PDB entry 6Z46 | X-ray diffraction, 3.70 A resolution | chains A and I of the 28 polymer chains in the assembly

# Chain A
Name: Proteasome subunit alpha
Source organism: Sulfolobus acidocaldarius
Notes: EC 3.4.25.1
UniProt: A0A0U3GK31 (A0A0U3GK31_9CREN); numbering as in UniProt (aligned over 1-242)
Sequence (242 residues; row label = number of the first residue in the row):
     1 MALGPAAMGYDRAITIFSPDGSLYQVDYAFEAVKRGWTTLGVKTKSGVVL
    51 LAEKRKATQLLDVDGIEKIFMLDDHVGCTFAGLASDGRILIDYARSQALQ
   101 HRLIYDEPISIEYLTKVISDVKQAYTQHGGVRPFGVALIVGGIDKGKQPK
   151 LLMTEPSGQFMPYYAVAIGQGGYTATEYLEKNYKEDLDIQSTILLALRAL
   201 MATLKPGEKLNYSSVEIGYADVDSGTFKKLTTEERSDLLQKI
Disordered / not traced: 1-5, 204-210, 231-242

# Chain I
Name: Proteasome subunit beta
Source organism: Sulfolobus acidocaldarius
Notes: EC 3.4.25.1
UniProt: A0A0U3GVH3 (A0A0U3GVH3_9CREN); residues 2-190 here correspond to UniProt positions 7-195 (UniProt number = residue number + 5)
Sequence (198 residues; row label = number of the first residue in the row):
     1 MTAIGIKTKDGVVLAAERRLSYGDFVLSKSARKVFKLGRFGIAGAGIVGD
    51 IQTLTRIMNVEIKYYEMYNSRKISARAAAKLLSVILYQNKVLPYISELLF
   101 GGVDEDGPKLFILDPIGSLIEDSYAAVGSGARVAIGVLEAEYNESLTSEA
   151 AKELAIKSMKSAVERDVMSGDGIDILIINKNNIYEDFIKILEHHHHHH
Disordered / not traced: 1, 184-198
Differences from the reference sequence: initiating methionine (1); expression tag (191-198)

# Interface between chain A and chain I
Residue-residue contacts (18):
  His-101(A) / Tyr-65(I)
  His-101(A) / Asn-69(I)
  Ile-104(A) / Lys-80(I)
  Ile-104(A) / Leu-81(I)
  Tyr-105(A) / Tyr-65(I)
  Tyr-105(A) / Ala-77(I)
  Tyr-105(A) / Leu-81(I)  hydrophobic
  Asp-106(A) / Lys-80(I)  salt bridge
  Glu-107(A) / Tyr-65(I)  hydrogen bond
  Glu-107(A) / Arg-71(I)  salt bridge
  Glu-107(A) / Ala-77(I)
  Pro-108(A) / Arg-71(I)  hydrogen bond (backbone-side chain)
  Ser-110(A) / Asn-69(I)
  Ser-110(A) / Arg-71(I)
  Tyr-113(A) / Tyr-64(I)
  Tyr-113(A) / Tyr-68(I)  hydrophobic
  Tyr-113(A) / Asn-69(I)
  Lys-145(A) / Ser-70(I)
Also at the interface, not in a pair above, chain A (11 interface residues in all): Ile-109, Asp-144
Also at the interface, not in a pair above, chain I (14 interface residues in all): Glu-61, Ile-73, Ser-74, Arg-76, Val-84

# In short
Chain A and chain I form an interface of 11 and 14 residues respectively; the contacts include 2 hydrogen
bonds and 2 salt bridges. Among the polar pairs are Asp-106(A)/Lys-80(I), Glu-107(A)/Arg-71(I) and
Glu-107(A)/Tyr-65(I).
Chain A is Proteasome subunit alpha and chain I is Proteasome subunit beta, both from Sulfolobus
acidocaldarius; the structure, Structure of the S. acidocaldarius 20S proteasome (Saci0613/Saci0662), was
determined by X-ray diffraction.
